Entry 4HKX (X-ray diffraction, 2.50 A resolution); this record covers chains E and A of the 3 polymer chains in the assembly.

Chain E:
Protein: Hemagglutinin HA1
From: Influenza A virus
UniProt: A7UPX0 (A7UPX0_9INFA); residues 52-263 here correspond to UniProt positions 65-276 (UniProt number = residue number + 13)
Chain sequence (220 residues; numbered 44 to 263; the number before each row is that of its first residue):
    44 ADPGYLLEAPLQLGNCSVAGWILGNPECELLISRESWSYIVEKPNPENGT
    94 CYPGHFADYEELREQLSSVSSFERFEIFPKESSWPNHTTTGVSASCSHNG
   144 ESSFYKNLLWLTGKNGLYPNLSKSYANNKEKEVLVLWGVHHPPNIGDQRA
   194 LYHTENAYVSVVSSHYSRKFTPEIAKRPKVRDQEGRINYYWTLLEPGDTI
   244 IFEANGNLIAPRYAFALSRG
Not modelled in the structure: 44-51
Construct notes: expression tag (44-51)
Cystine bridges: Cys-59/Cys-71, Cys-94/Cys-139
Glycans and other covalent adducts: N-acetylglucosamine (NAG) linked to Asn-58, Asn-91

Chain A:
Protein: CH67 heavy chain
From: Homo sapiens
Notes: fragment: Fab
Chain sequence (231 residues; numbered 1 to 231; the number before each row is that of its first residue):
     1 QVQLVQSGAEVRKPGASVKVSCKASGYTFTDNYIHWVRQAPGQGLEWMGW
    51 IHPNSGATKYAQKFEGWVTMTRDTSISTVYMELSRSRSDDTAVYYCARAG
   101 LEPRSVDYYFYGLDVWGQGTAVTVSSASTKGPSVFPLAPSSKSTSGGTAA
   151 LGCLVKDYFPEPVTVSWNSGALTSGVHTFPAVLQSSGLYSLSSVVTVPSS
   201 SLGTQTYICNVNHKPSNTKVDKRVEPKSCDK
Not modelled in the structure: 227-231
Cystine bridges: Cys-22/Cys-96, Cys-153/Cys-209

Interface between chain E and chain A:
Contacting residue pairs (23; chain E residue first):
  Gly-134(E) / Val-106(A)
  Val-135(E) / Arg-104(A)
  Val-135(E) / Ser-105(A)  hydrogen bond (backbone-side chain)
  Val-135(E) / Val-106(A)  hydrogen bond (backbone-backbone)
  Ser-136(E) / Ser-105(A)
  Ser-136(E) / Asp-107(A)  hydrogen bond
  Ala-137(E) / Asp-107(A)  hydrogen bond (backbone-side chain)
  Trp-153(E) / Val-106(A)  hydrophobic
  Thr-155(E) / Tyr-109(A)  hydrogen bond
  Asn-158(E) / Thr-30(A)
  Asn-158(E) / Asp-31(A)
  Asn-158(E) / His-52(A)
  Asn-158(E) / Asn-54(A)  hydrogen bond (backbone-side chain)
  Gly-159(E) / His-52(A)  hydrogen bond (backbone-side chain)
  Gly-159(E) / Ser-55(A)
  Leu-160(E) / Asn-54(A)
  Leu-160(E) / Ser-55(A)
  Arg-192(E) / Lys-59(A)
  Ala-193(E) / Tyr-109(A)
  Leu-194(E) / Val-106(A)  hydrophobic
  Leu-194(E) / Tyr-109(A)  hydrophobic
  His-196(E) / Tyr-33(A)  hydrogen bond
  Gln-226(E) / Asp-107(A)  hydrogen bond
Also at the interface, not in a pair above, chain E (17 interface residues in all): Thr-131, Ser-138, Gly-156

Summary:
The interface between chain E and chain A involves 17 residues on one side and 12 on the other; the contacts
include 9 hydrogen bonds. Polar contacts include Val-135(E)/Ser-105(A), Ser-136(E)/Asp-107(A) and
Ala-137(E)/Asp-107(A). Covalently linked N-acetylglucosamine: at Asn-58(E) and Asn-91(E).
Chain E is Hemagglutinin HA1 (Influenza A virus) and chain A is CH67 heavy chain (Homo sapiens); the
structure, Influenza hemagglutinin in complex with CH67 Fab, was determined by X-ray diffraction, deposited
together with 4HKB.
